4YFK - chains B and D of the 6 polymer chains in the assembly; structure by X-ray diffraction, 3.57 A resolution.

# Chain B
Molecule: DNA-directed RNA polymerase subunit alpha
Organism: Escherichia coli O139:H28 (strain E24377A / ETEC)
Notes: EC 2.7.7.6
UniProt: A7ZSI4 (RPOA_ECO24); numbering as in UniProt (aligned over 1-329)
Chain sequence (329 residues; numbered 1 to 329; the number before each row is that of its first residue):
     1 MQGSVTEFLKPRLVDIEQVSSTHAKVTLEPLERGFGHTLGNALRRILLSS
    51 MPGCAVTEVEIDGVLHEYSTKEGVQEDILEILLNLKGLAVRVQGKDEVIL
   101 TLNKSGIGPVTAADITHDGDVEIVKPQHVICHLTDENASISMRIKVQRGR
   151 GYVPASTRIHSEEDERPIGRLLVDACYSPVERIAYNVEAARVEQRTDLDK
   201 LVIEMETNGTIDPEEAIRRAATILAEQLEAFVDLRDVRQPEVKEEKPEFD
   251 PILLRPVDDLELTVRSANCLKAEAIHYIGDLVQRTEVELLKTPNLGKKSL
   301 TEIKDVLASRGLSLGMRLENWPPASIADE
Unresolved in the structure: 1-5, 161-171, 234-329

# Chain D
Molecule: DNA-directed RNA polymerase subunit beta'
Organism: Escherichia coli O139:H28 (strain E24377A / ETEC)
Notes: EC 2.7.7.6
UniProt: A7ZUK2 (RPOC_ECO24); numbering as in UniProt (aligned over 1-1407)
Chain sequence (1407 residues; numbered 1 to 1407; the number before each row is that of its first residue):
     1 MKDLLKFLKAQTKTEEFDAIKIALASPDMIRSWSFGEVKKPETINYRTFK
    51 PERDGLFCARIFGPVKDYECLCGKYKRLKHRGVICEKCGVEVTQTKVRRE
   101 RMGHIELASPTAHIWFLKSLPSRIGLLLDMPLRDIERVLYFESYVVIEGG
   151 MTNLERQQILTEEQYLDALEEFGDEFDAKMGAEAIQALLKSMDLEQECEQ
   201 LREELNETNSETKRKKLTKRIKLLEAFVQSGNKPEWMILTVLPVLPPDLR
   251 PLVPLDGGRFATSDLNDLYRRVINRNNRLKRLLDLAAPDIIVRNEKRMLQ
   301 EAVDALLDNGRRGRAITGSNKRPLKSLADMIKGKQGRFRQNLLGKRVDYS
   351 GRSVITVGPYLRLHQCGLPKKMALELFKPFIYGKLELRGLATTIKAAKKM
   401 VEREEAVVWDILDEVIREHPVLLNRAPTLHRLGIQAFEPVLIEGKAIQLH
   451 PLVCAAYNADFDGDQMAVHVPLTLEAQLEARALMMSTNNILSPANGEPII
   501 VPSQDVVLGLYYMTRDCVNAKGEGMVLTGPKEAERLYRSGLASLHARVKV
   551 RITEYEKDANGELVAKTSLKDTTVGRAILWMIVPKGLPYSIVNQALGKKA
   601 ISKMLNTCYRILGLKPTVIFADQIMYTGFAYAARSGASVGIDDMVIPEKK
   651 HEIISEAEAEVAEIQEQFQSGLVTAGERYNKVIDIWAAANDRVSKAMMDN
   701 LQTETVINRDGQEEKQVSFNSIYMMADSGARGSAAQIRQLAGMRGLMAKP
   751 DGSIIETPITANFREGLNVLQYFISTHGARKGLADTALKTANSGYLTRRL
   801 VDVAQDLVVTEDDCGTHEGIMMTPVIEGGDVKEPLRDRVLGRVTAEDVLK
   851 PGTADILVPRNTLLHEQWCDLLEENSVDAVKVRSVVSCDTDFGVCAHCYG
   901 RDLARGHIINKGEAIGVIAAQSIGEPGTQLTMRTFHIGGAASRAAAESSI
   951 QVKNKGSIKLSNVKSVVNSSGKLVITSRNTELKLIDEFGRTKESYKVPYG
  1001 AVLAKGDGEQVAGGETVANWDPHTMPVITEVSGFVRFTDMIDGQTITRQT
  1051 DELTGLSSLVVLDSAERTAGGKDLRPALKIVDAQGNDVLIPGTDMPAQYF
  1101 LPGKAIVQLEDGVQISSGDTLARIPQESGGTKDITGGLPRVADLFEARRP
  1151 KEPAILAEISGIVSFGKETKGKRRLVITPVDGSDPYEEMIPKWRQLNVFE
  1201 GERVERGDVISDGPEAPHDILRLRGVHAVTRYIVNEVQDVYRLQGVKIND
  1251 KHIEVIVRQMLRKATIVNAGSSDFLEGEQVEYSRVKIANRELEANGKVGA
  1301 TYSRDLLGITKASLATESFISAASFQETTRVLTEAAVAGKRDELRGLKEN
  1351 VIVGRLIPAGTGYAYHQDRMRRRAAGEAPAAPQVTAEDASASLAELLNAG
  1401 LGGSDNE
Unresolved in the structure: 1-7, 335-337, 932-1134, 1377-1407
Metal / ion sites: Zn2+ site 1: Cys70, Cys72, Cys85; Mg2+ site 1: Ala459, Asp460 (shared with 1 residue of chain C); Mg2+ site 2: Asp462, Asp464; Zn2+ site 2: Cys814, Cys888, Cys895, Cys898
Residues lining bound ligands: 4C6 (3,5-dimethyl-N-{2-[4-(4-methylbenzyl)piperidin-1-yl]-3,4-dioxocyclobut-1-en-1-yl}-1,2-oxazole-4-sulfonamide): Ile331, Lys332, Leu342, Leu343, Gly344, Lys345, Ile1320, Ala1323, Thr1328, Leu1332, Val1351, Ile1352
Swiss-Prot annotation at these positions:
  - binding site (Zn(2+)): Cys70, Cys72, Cys85, Cys88, Cys814, Cys888, Cys895, Cys898
  - binding site (Mg(2+)): Asp460, Asp462, Asp464
  - modified residue: Lys972 (N6-acetyllysine)
From the paper describing this entry:
  - binding site for 4C6: Ile331 to Asp348, Ala1323, Leu1332
  - conformationally variable residues (loop rearrangement): Phe338 to Gln340

# Chain B / chain D interface
Residue-residue contacts (24; chain B residue first):
  Arg44(B) - Arg538(D)
  Leu48(B) - Arg535(D)
  Leu48(B) - Arg538(D)
  Leu48(B) - Ser539(D)
  Leu83(B) - Val526(D)  hydrophobic
  Asn84(B) - Arg551(D)  hydrogen bond
  Lys86(B) - Val526(D)  hydrogen bond (side chain-backbone)
  Lys86(B) - Glu532(D)  salt bridge
  Tyr152(B) - Glu532(D)  hydrogen bond
  Tyr152(B) - Arg535(D)
  Asp174(B) - Met525(D)
  Cys176(B) - Arg535(D)
  Val180(B) - Arg535(D)  hydrogen bond (backbone-side chain)
  Glu181(B) - Lys531(D)  salt bridge
  Glu181(B) - Arg535(D)  hydrogen bond (backbone-side chain)
  Arg182(B) - Glu534(D)  salt bridge
  Arg182(B) - Met581(D)  hydrogen bond
  Arg191(B) - Lys370(D)
  Arg191(B) - Trp409(D)
  Arg191(B) - Asp410(D)  salt bridge
  Arg191(B) - Asp413(D)  salt bridge
  Gln194(B) - Ala406(D)
  Thr196(B) - Glu443(D)  hydrogen bond
  Glu206(B) - Lys531(D)  salt bridge
Also at the interface, not in a pair above, chain B (22 interface residues in all): Ser49, Leu79, Glu80, Pro154, Ser178, Ile183, Glu193
Also at the interface, not in a pair above, chain D (21 interface residues in all): Leu527, Thr528, Leu536, Leu541, Leu569

# Summary
22 residues of chain B face 21 of chain D across their interface; the contacts include 7 hydrogen bonds and 6
salt bridges. Polar pairs include Lys86(B)-Glu532(D), Glu181(B)-Lys531(D) and Arg182(B)-Glu534(D). Ligands of
chain D: compound 4C6. The paper reports a binding site for 4C6 at Ile331(D), Ala1323(D) and Leu1332(D);
conformational variability at Phe338(D).
Chain B is DNA-directed RNA polymerase subunit alpha and chain D is DNA-directed RNA polymerase subunit beta',
both from Escherichia coli O139:H28 (strain E24377A / ETEC); the structure, Escherichia coli RNA polymerase in
complex with squaramide compound 8, was determined by X-ray diffraction together with 4YFN and 4YFX from the
same study.
